5AMQ - chains A and B of the 4 polymer chains in the assembly; structure by X-ray diffraction, 3.00 A resolution.

# Chain A
Name: RNA polymerase L
From: Bunyavirus la crosse
UniProtKB: A5HC98 (A5HC98_BUNLC); numbering as in UniProt (aligned over 1-2263)
Chain sequence (2263 residues; row label = number of the first residue in the row):
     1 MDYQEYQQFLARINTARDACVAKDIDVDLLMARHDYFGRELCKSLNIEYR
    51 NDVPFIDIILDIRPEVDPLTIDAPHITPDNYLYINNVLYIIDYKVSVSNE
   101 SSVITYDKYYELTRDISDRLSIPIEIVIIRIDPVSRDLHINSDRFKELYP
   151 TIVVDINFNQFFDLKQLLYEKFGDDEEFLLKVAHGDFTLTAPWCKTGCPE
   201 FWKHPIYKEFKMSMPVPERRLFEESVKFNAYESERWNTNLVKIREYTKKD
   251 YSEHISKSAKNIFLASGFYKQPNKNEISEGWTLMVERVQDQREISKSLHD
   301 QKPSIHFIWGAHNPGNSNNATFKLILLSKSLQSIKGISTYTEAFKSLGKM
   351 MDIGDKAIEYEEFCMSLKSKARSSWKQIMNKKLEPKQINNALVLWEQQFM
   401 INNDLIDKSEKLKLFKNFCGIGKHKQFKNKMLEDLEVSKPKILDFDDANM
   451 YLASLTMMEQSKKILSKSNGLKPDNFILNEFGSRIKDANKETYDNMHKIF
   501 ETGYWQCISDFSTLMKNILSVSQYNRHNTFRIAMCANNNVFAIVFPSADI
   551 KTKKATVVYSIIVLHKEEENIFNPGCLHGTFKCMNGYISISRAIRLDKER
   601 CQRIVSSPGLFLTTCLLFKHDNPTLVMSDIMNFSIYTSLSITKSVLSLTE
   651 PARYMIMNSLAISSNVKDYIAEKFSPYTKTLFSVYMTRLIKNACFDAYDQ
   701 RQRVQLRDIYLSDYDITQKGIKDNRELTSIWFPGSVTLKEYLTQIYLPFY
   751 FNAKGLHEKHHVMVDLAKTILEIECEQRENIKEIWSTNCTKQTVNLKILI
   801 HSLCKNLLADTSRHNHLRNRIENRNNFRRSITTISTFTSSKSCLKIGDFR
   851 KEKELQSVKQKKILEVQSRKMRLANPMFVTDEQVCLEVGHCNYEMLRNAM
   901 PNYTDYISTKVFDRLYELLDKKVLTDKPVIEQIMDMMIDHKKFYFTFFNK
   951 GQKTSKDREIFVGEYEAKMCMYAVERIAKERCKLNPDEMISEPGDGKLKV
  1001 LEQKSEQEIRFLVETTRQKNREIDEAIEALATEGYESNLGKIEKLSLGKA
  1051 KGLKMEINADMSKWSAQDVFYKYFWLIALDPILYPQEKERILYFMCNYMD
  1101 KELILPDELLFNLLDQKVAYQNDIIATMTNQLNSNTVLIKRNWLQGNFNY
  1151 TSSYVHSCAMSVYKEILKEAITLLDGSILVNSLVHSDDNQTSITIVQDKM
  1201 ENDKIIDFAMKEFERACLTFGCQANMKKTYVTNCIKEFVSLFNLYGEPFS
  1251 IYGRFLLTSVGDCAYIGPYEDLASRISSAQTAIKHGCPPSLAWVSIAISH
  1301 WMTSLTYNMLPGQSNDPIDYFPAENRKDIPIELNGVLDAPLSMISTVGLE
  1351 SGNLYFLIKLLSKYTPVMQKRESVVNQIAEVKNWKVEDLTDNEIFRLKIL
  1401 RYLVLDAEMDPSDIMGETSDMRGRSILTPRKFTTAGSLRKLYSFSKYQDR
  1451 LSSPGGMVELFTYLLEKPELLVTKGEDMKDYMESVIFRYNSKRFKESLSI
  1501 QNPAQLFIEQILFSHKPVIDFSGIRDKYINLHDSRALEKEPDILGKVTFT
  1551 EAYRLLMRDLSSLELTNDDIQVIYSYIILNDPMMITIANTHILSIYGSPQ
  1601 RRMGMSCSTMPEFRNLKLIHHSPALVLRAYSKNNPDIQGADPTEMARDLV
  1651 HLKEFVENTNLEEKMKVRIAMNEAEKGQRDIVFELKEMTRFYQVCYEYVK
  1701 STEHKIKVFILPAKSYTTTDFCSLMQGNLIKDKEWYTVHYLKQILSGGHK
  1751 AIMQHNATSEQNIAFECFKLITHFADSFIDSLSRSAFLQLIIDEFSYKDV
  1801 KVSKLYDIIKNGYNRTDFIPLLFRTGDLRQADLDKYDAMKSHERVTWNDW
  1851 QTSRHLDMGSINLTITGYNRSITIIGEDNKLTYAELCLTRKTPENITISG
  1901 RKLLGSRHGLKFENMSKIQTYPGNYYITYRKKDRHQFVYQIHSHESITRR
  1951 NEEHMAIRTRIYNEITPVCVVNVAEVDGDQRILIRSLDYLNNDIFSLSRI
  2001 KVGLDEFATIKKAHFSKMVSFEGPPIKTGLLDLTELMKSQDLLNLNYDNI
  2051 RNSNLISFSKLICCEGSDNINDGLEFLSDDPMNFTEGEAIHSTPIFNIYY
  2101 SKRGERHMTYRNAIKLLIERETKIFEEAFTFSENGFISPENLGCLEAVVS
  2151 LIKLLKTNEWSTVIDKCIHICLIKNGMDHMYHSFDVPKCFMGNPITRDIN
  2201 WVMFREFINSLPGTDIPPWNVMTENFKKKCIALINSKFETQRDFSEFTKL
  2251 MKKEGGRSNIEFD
Unresolved in the structure: 425-433, 550-555, 708-717, 876-891, 1408-1424, 1531-1544, 1616-1621, 1641, 1746-2263
Curated features (UniProtKB/Swiss-Prot):
  - binding site (Mn(2+)): His34, Asp52, Asp79, Asp92, Tyr93
  - binding site (Mg(2+)): Asp1188
  - binding site (Zn(2+)): Cys2064, His2169, Asp2178, His2182
  - mutagenesis: His34 (H34A: Complete loss of nuclease activity), Asp52 (D52A: Complete loss of nuclease activity), Asp79 (D79A: Complete loss of nuclease activity), Asp92 (D92A: Complete loss of nuclease activity), Lys94 (K94A: Complete loss of nuclease activity)
What the authors report for this chain:
  - binding site for the 10-nt RNA strand: Arg292, Lys302, His306, Cys419, Gly420 to Pro440, Arg592, Arg595, Arg600, Thr642, Lys643, Tyr677, His760, His761, Lys768, Gln1116 to Asp1123
  - conformationally variable residues (helix shift, loop rearrangement, order/disorder transition): Val437, Ser438, His760, His761, Val762, Leu766, Lys950 to Arg958, Gln1116 to Asp1123
  - contacts within the chain: Arg958-Gln1145, Glu959-Gln1145
  - catalytic residues: Asp1060, Ser1186 to Asp1188 (proposed by the authors, not directly observed)
  - binding site for the 16-nt RNA strand (chain B): His312 to Asn316, Arg372, Ile378, Lys381, Trp395, Gln398, Tyr524, Arg531, Cys535 to Asn539, Lys859, Lys862, Arg869, Lys870, Phe1513 to Pro1517

# Chain B
Molecule: 16-nt RNA strand
From: Bunyavirus la crosse
Sequence (16 nucleotides; row label = number of the first residue in the row):
     1 UUGGUAGUACACUACU

# Interface between chain A and chain B
Residue-residue contacts - 71 pairs, chain A then chain B:
  His312(A) - U16(B)  phosphate contact
  Asn313(A) - U16(B)  phosphate contact
  Pro314(A) - U16(B)  phosphate contact
  Asn318(A) - A14(B)  hydrogen bond to the sugar
  Asn318(A) - U16(B)  hydrogen bond to the phosphate
  Ala320(A) - U13(B)  base contact
  Lys323(A) - A14(B)  hydrogen bond to the base
  Leu367(A) - A9(B)  base contact
  Lys368(A) - C10(B)  sugar contact
  Lys368(A) - A11(B)  phosphate contact
  Lys368(A) - U13(B)  hydrogen bond to the base
  Lys370(A) - A9(B)  base contact
  Ala371(A) - A9(B)  sugar contact
  Ala371(A) - C10(B)  phosphate contact
  Arg372(A) - A11(B)  salt bridge to the phosphate
  Gln377(A) - U8(B)  hydrogen bond to the sugar
  Gln377(A) - A9(B)  sugar contact
  Gln377(A) - C10(B)  phosphate contact
  Ile378(A) - A9(B)  hydrogen bond to the sugar
  Met379(A) - G7(B)  base contact
  Met379(A) - U8(B)  sugar contact
  Asn380(A) - G7(B)  sugar contact
  Lys381(A) - G7(B)  sugar contact
  Lys381(A) - A9(B)  hydrogen bond to the base
  Lys382(A) - G7(B)  phosphate contact
  Lys382(A) - U8(B)  phosphate contact
  Lys382(A) - A9(B)  base contact
  Leu383(A) - U8(B)  hydrogen bond to the phosphate
  Leu383(A) - A9(B)  base contact
  Trp395(A) - A9(B)  base contact
  Trp395(A) - C10(B)  stacking on the base
  Glu396(A) - C12(B)  hydrogen bond to the base
  Glu396(A) - U13(B)  base contact
  Gln397(A) - A11(B)  hydrogen bond to the base
  Gln397(A) - C12(B)  base contact
  Gln398(A) - C10(B)  hydrogen bond to the base
  Leu471(A) - C15(B)  base contact
  Leu471(A) - U16(B)  sugar contact
  Lys472(A) - C15(B)  hydrogen bond to the base
  Gln506(A) - U16(B)  hydrogen bond to the base
  Thr513(A) - A14(B)  base contact
  Asn517(A) - A11(B)  base contact
  Asn517(A) - C12(B)  hydrogen bond to the base
  Ser520(A) - A11(B)  base contact
  Val521(A) - A11(B)  base contact
  Tyr524(A) - A9(B)  phosphate contact
  Tyr524(A) - C10(B)  hydrogen bond to the phosphate
  Arg526(A) - U8(B)  salt bridge to the phosphate
  Arg526(A) - A9(B)  salt bridge to the phosphate
  Arg531(A) - C10(B)  hydrogen bond to the base
  Arg531(A) - A11(B)  base contact
  Met534(A) - A14(B)  base contact
  Cys535(A) - A14(B)  base contact
  Ala536(A) - A14(B)  base contact
  Ala536(A) - U16(B)  hydrogen bond to the sugar
  Asn537(A) - U16(B)  base contact
  Asn538(A) - U16(B)  hydrogen bond to the phosphate
  Lys859(A) - U2(B)  phosphate contact
  Lys862(A) - G3(B)  salt bridge to the phosphate
  Lys870(A) - G7(B)  base contact
  Asn1308(A) - A11(B)  hydrogen bond to the phosphate
  Asn1308(A) - C12(B)  sugar contact
  Gln1313(A) - U13(B)  phosphate contact
  Ser1314(A) - C12(B)  phosphate contact
  Ile1511(A) - A11(B)  sugar contact
  Leu1512(A) - C10(B)  sugar contact
  Leu1512(A) - A11(B)  sugar contact
  Phe1513(A) - C10(B)  phosphate contact
  His1515(A) - A11(B)  phosphate contact
  His1515(A) - C12(B)  salt bridge to the phosphate
  Lys1516(A) - C10(B)  salt bridge to the phosphate
Also at the interface, not in a pair above, chain A (53 interface residues in all): Lys376, Asp474, Lys516, Arg869, Ser1514
Also at the interface, not in a pair above, chain B (14 interface residues in all): U5, A6

# In short
Chain A and chain B form an interface of 53 and 14 residues respectively, with 19 hydrogen bonds, 6 salt
bridges and 1 aromatic stacking contact. Polar pairs include Lys323(A)-A14(B), Lys368(A)-U13(B) and
Lys381(A)-A9(B). The paper reports catalytic residues Asp1060(A) and Ser1186(A); a binding site for the 10-nt
RNA strand at Arg292(A), Lys302(A) and His306(A) among others.
Here chain A is RNA polymerase L and chain B is a 16-nt RNA strand, both from Bunyavirus la crosse. Entry 5AMQ
(Structure of the La Crosse Bunyavirus polymerase in complex with the 3' and 5' viral RNA) was determined by
X-ray diffraction, deposited together with 5AMR.
